Entry 6WMF (X-ray diffraction, 2.60 A resolution); this record covers chains A and B.

# Chain A
Name: SUN domain-containing protein 2
Organism: Homo sapiens
UniProtKB: Q9UH99 (SUN2_HUMAN); residues 522-717 here = UniProt positions 522-717
Sequence (202 residues; each row starts with the number of its first residue):
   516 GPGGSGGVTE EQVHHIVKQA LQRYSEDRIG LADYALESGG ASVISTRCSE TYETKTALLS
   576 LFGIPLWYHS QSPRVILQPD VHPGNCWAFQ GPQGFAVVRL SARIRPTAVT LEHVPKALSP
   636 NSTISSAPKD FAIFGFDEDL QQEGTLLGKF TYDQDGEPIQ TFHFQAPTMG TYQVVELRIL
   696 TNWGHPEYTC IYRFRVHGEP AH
Unresolved in the structure: 516-521, 576-578, 656, 680-684
Sequence notes: expression tag (516-521)
Metal / ion sites: K+: Val590, Gln593, Asp595, Asn600, Tyr707
What the authors report for this chain:
  - K+ coordination: Val590, Gln593, Asp595, Tyr707

# Chain B
Name: Protein KASH5
Organism: Homo sapiens
UniProtKB: Q8N6L0 (KASH5_HUMAN); residues 777-797 here correspond to UniProt positions 542-562 (UniProt number = residue number - 235)
Sequence (27 residues; row label = number of the first residue in the row):
   771 GPGGSGGPSP PPTWPHLQLC YLQPPPV
Unresolved in the structure: 771-782
Sequence notes: expression tag (771-776)

# How chain A and chain B interact
Contacting residue pairs - 26 pairs, chain A then chain B:
  Tyr567(A) - Pro796(B)  hydrophobic
  Lys570(A) - Leu792(B)
  Thr571(A) - Tyr791(B)
  Thr571(A) - Leu792(B)  hydrogen bond (backbone-backbone)
  Thr571(A) - Gln793(B)
  Thr571(A) - Pro794(B)
  Thr571(A) - Pro795(B)
  Ala572(A) - Leu789(B)  hydrophobic
  Ala572(A) - Cys790(B)
  Ala572(A) - Tyr791(B)  hydrophobic
  Leu573(A) - Gln788(B)
  Leu573(A) - Leu789(B)
  Leu573(A) - Cys790(B)  hydrogen bond (backbone-backbone)
  Leu574(A) - Gln788(B)
  Leu574(A) - Leu789(B)  hydrophobic
  Ser575(A) - Leu787(B)
  Ser575(A) - Gln788(B)  hydrogen bond (backbone-backbone)
  Gly599(A) - Pro796(B)
  Cys601(A) - Pro796(B)
  Ala603(A) - Pro796(B)  hydrophobic
  Ser641(A) - Val797(B)  hydrogen bond (side chain-backbone)
  Tyr703(A) - Pro796(B)
  Tyr703(A) - Val797(B)
  Cys705(A) - Pro796(B)  hydrophobic
  Cys705(A) - Val797(B)  hydrogen bond (side chain-backbone)
  Tyr707(A) - Val797(B)  hydrogen bond (side chain-backbone)
Other interface residues (no listed pair), chain A (17 interface residues in all): Pro598, His628, Val629

# In short
17 residues of chain A face 11 of chain B across their interface, with 6 hydrogen bonds. Polar pairs include
Ser641(A)-Val797(B), Cys705(A)-Val797(B) and Tyr707(A)-Val797(B). Val590(A), Gln593(A), Asp595(A), Asn600(A)
and Tyr707(A) form the K+ site. The paper reports K+ coordination by Val590(A), Gln593(A) and Asp595(A) among
others.
Here chain A is SUN domain-containing protein 2 and chain B is Protein KASH5, both from Homo sapiens. Entry
6WMF (Human Sun2-KASH5 complex) was determined by X-ray diffraction, deposited together with 6WMD, 6WME and
6WMG.
